PDB entry 3GN5 | X-ray diffraction, 2.15 A resolution | chains A and B

# Chain A
Molecule: HTH-type transcriptional regulator MQSA (YGIT/b3021)
From: Escherichia coli K-12
UniProt: Q46864 (YGIT_ECOLI); residues 1-131 here = UniProt positions 1-131
Chain sequence (133 residues; each row starts with the number of its first residue; numbers below 1 keep their minus sign (Gly-1 is residue -1)):
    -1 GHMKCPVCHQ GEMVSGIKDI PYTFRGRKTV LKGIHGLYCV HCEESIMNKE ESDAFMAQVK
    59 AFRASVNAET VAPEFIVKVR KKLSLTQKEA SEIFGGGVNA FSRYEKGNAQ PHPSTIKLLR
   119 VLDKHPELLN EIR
Disordered / not traced: -1
Sequence notes: expression tag (-1 to 0)
UniProt features mapped onto this chain:
  - DNA-binding region: Gln85 to Lys104 (H-T-H motif)
  - binding site (Zn(2+)): Cys3, Cys6, Cys37, Cys40
  - mutagenesis: Arg61 (R61A/D: Decreases DNA-binding, decreases thermostability of MqsR-MqsA complex), Asn97 to Arg101 (Abolishes DNA-binding, including binding to the rpoS promoter), Asn97 (N97A: 50-fold reduction in DNA-binding), Arg101 (R101A: 10-fold reduction in DNA-binding)
Residues lining bound ligands: Zn2+ (ZN): Cys3, Cys6, Cys37, Cys40, Glu42
What the authors report for this chain:
  - Zn2+ coordination: Cys3, Cys6, Cys37, Cys40
  - conformationally variable residues (domain motion): Thr68
  - higher-order assembly contacts with a neighbouring HTH-type transcriptional regulator MQSA (YGIT/b3021): Ile91, Phe92, Gly93, His110, Pro111, Ser112, Lys115, Leu116, Arg118, Val119, His123, Leu126, Glu129, Ile130
  - post-translational modification sites: Gln108

# Chain B
Molecule: HTH-type transcriptional regulator MQSA (YGIT/b3021)
From: Escherichia coli K-12
UniProt: Q46864 (YGIT_ECOLI); residues 1-131 here = UniProt positions 1-131
Chain sequence (133 residues; numbered -1 to 131; the number before each row is that of its first residue; numbers below 1 keep their minus sign (Gly-1 is residue -1)):
    -1 GHMKCPVCHQ GEMVSGIKDI PYTFRGRKTV LKGIHGLYCV HCEESIMNKE ESDAFMAQVK
    59 AFRASVNAET VAPEFIVKVR KKLSLTQKEA SEIFGGGVNA FSRYEKGNAQ PHPSTIKLLR
   119 VLDKHPELLN EIR
Disordered / not traced: -1 to 0
Sequence notes: expression tag (-1 to 0)
Modified / non-standard residues: Gln108 (n5-methylglutamine; MEQ)
UniProt features mapped onto this chain:
  - DNA-binding region: Gln85 to Lys104 (H-T-H motif)
  - binding site (Zn(2+)): Cys3, Cys6, Cys37, Cys40
  - mutagenesis: Arg61 (R61A/D: Decreases DNA-binding, decreases thermostability of MqsR-MqsA complex), Asn97 to Arg101 (Abolishes DNA-binding, including binding to the rpoS promoter), Asn97 (N97A: 50-fold reduction in DNA-binding), Arg101 (R101A: 10-fold reduction in DNA-binding)
Residues lining bound ligands: Zn2+ (ZN): Cys3, Cys6, Cys37, Cys40, Glu42

# Interface between chain A and chain B
Contacting residue pairs - 31 pairs, chain A then chain B:
  Glu90(A) with Lys115(B), hydrogen bond (backbone-side chain)
  Ile91(A) with Lys115(B), hydrogen bond (backbone-side chain)
  Phe92(A) with Ser112(B), hydrogen bond (backbone-side chain)
  Gly93(A) with Ser112(B)
  His110(A) with Phe92(B); Gly94(B); His110(B); Thr113(B)
  Pro111(A) with Phe92(B)
  Ser112(A) with Phe92(B), hydrogen bond (side chain-backbone); Ser112(B); Thr113(B), hydrogen bond; Leu116(B)
  Thr113(A) with His110(B); Ser112(B), hydrogen bond
  Lys115(A) with Ile91(B), hydrogen bond (side chain-backbone); Leu116(B); Ile130(B)
  Leu116(A) with Ser112(B); Lys115(B); Leu116(B), hydrophobic
  Val119(A) with Ile130(B), hydrophobic
  Lys122(A) with Glu129(B)
  His123(A) with Leu126(B); Glu129(B), salt bridge
  Leu126(A) with Val119(B), hydrophobic; His123(B); Leu126(B), hydrophobic
  Glu129(A) with His123(B), salt bridge
  Ile130(A) with Lys115(B); Val119(B), hydrophobic
Also at the interface, not in a pair above, chain A (18 interface residues in all): Gly94, Arg118
Also at the interface, not in a pair above, chain B (15 interface residues in all): Gly93, Lys122

# Overview
18 residues of chain A and 15 residues of chain B are in contact, with 7 hydrogen bonds and 2 salt bridges.
Polar contacts include His123(A)-Glu129(B), Glu129(A)-His123(B) and Glu90(A)-Lys115(B). Chain A binds Zn2+.
Bound to chain B: Zn2+. The paper reports Zn2+ coordination by Cys3(A), Cys6(A) and Cys37(A) among others; a
modification site at Gln108(A).
Here chain A is HTH-type transcriptional regulator MQSA (YGIT/b3021) and chain B is HTH-type transcriptional
regulator MQSA (YGIT/b3021), both from Escherichia coli K-12. Entry 3GN5 (Structure of the E. coli protein
MqsA (YgiT/b3021)) was determined by X-ray diffraction, deposited together with 3GA8 and 3HI2.
